3J0K - chains A and H of the 12 polymer chains in the assembly; structure by electron microscopy, 36.00 A resolution (very low resolution: no residue pairs are listed; an interface is given only as per-side residue counts).

[Chain A]
Name: DNA-directed RNA polymerase II largest subunit
Source organism: Homo sapiens
Notes: EC 2.7.7.6
Chain sequence (1455 residues; row label = number of the first residue in the row):
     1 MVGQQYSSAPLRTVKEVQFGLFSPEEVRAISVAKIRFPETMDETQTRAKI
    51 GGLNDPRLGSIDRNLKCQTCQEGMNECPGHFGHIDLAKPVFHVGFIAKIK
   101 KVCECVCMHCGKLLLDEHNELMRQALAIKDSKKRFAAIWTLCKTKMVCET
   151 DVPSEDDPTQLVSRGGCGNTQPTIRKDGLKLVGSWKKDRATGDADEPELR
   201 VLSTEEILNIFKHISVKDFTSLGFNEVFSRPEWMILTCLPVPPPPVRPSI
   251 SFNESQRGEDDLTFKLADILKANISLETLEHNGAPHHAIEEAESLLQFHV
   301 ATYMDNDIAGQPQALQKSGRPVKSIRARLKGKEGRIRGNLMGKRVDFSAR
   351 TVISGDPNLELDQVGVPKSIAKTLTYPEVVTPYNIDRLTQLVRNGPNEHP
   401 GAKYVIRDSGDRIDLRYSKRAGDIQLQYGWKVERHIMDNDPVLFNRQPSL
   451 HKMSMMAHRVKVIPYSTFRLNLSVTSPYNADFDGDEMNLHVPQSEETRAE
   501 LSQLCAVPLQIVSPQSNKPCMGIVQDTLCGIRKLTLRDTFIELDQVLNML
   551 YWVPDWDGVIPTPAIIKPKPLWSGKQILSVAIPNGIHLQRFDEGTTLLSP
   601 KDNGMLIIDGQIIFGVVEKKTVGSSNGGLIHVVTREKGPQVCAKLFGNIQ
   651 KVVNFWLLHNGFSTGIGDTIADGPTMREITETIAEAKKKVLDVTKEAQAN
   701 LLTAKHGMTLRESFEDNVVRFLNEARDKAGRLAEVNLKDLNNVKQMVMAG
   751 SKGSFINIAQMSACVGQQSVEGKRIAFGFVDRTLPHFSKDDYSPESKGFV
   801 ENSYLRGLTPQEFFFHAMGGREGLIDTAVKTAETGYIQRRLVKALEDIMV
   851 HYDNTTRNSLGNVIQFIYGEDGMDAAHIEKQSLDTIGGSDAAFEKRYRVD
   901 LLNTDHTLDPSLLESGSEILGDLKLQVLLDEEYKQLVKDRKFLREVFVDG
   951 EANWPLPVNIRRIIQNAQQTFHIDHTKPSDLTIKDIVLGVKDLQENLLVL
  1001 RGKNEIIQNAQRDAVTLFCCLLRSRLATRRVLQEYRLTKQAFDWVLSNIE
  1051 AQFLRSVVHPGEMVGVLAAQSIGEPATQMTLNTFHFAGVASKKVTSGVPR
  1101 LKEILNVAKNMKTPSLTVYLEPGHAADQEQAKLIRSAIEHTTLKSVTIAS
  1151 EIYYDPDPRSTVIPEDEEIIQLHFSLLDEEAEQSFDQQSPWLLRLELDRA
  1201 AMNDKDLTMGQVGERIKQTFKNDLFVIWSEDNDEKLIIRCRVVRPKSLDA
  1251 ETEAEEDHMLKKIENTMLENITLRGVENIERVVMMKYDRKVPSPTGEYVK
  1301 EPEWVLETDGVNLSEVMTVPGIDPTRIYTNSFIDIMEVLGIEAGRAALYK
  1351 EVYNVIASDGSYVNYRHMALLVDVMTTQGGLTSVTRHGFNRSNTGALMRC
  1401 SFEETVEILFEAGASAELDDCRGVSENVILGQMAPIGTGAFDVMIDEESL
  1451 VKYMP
Disordered / not traced: 1, 187-194, 1177-1186, 1244-1253
Bound ions: Zn2+ site 1: C67, C70, C77, H80; Zn2+ site 2: C107, C110, C148, C167
Ligand contacts: Mg2+ (MG): R446, D481, D483, D485

[Chain H]
Name: DNA-directed RNA polymerases I, II, and III 14.5 kDa polypeptide
Source organism: Homo sapiens
Notes: EC 2.7.7.6
Chain sequence (146 residues; each row starts with the number of its first residue):
     1 MSNTLFDDIFQVSEVDPGRYNKVCRIEAASTTQDQCKLTLDINVELFPVA
    51 AQDSLTVTIASSLNLEDTPANDSSATRSWRPPQAGDRSLADDYDYVMYGT
   101 AYKFEEVSKDLIAVYYSFGGLLMRLEGNYRNLNNLKQENAYLLIRR
Disordered / not traced: 1, 64-75

[How chain A and chain H interact]
At this resolution (36 A) residue pairs are not listed: 34 residues of chain A and 31 of chain H lie at the interface.

[In short]
34 residues of chain A and 31 residues of chain H are in contact. Chain A binds Mg2+. C67(A), C70(A), C77(A)
and H80(A) coordinate Zn2+ site 1. C107(A), C110(A), C148(A) and C167(A) coordinate Zn2+ site 2.
Here chain A is DNA-directed RNA polymerase II largest subunit and chain H is DNA-directed RNA polymerases I,
II, and III 14.5 kDa polypeptide, both from Homo sapiens. Entry 3J0K (Orientation of RNA polymerase II within
the human VP16-Mediator-pol II-TFIIF assembly) was determined by electron microscopy.
